PDB entry 7Q6C | X-ray diffraction, 2.29 A resolution | chains K and L of the 4 polymer chains in the assembly

== Chain K ==
Protein: kappa specific nanobody
Organism: Lama glama
Notes: antibody fragment or engineered binder
Amino-acid sequence (122 residues; row label = number of the first residue in the row):
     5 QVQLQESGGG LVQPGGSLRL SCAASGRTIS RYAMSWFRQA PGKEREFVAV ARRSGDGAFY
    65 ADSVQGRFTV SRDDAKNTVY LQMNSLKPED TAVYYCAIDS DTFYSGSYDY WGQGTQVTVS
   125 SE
Disulfides: Cys26-Cys100

== Chain L ==
Protein: CP010 light chain
Organism: Mus musculus
Amino-acid sequence (219 residues; row label = number of the first residue in the row):
     1 DVVLTQTPST LSVTPGQPAS ISCRSSQSLL NDVGNTYLYW YLQKPGQSPQ LLIYLVSDLG
    61 SGVPNRFSGS GSGTDFTLKI SRVEAEDVGI YYCMQASHAP YTFGQGTNLE IKRTVAAPSV
   121 FIFPPSDEQL KSGTASVVCL LNNFYPREAK VQWKVDNALQ SGNSQESVTE QDSKDSTYSL
   181 SSTLTLSKAD YEKHKVYACE VTHQGLSSPV TKSFNRGEC
Disulfides: Cys23-Cys93, Cys139-Cys199

== Chain K / chain L interface ==
Residue-residue contacts - 33 pairs, chain K then chain L:
  Ala37(K) - Gln204(L)
  Phe41(K) - Gln204(L)
  Phe41(K) - Leu206(L)
  Phe41(K) - Ser207(L)
  Arg49(K) - Ser207(L)
  Phe51(K) - Val115(L)  hydrophobic
  Phe51(K) - Gln204(L)
  Phe51(K) - Gly205(L)
  Val54(K) - Gln204(L)
  Arg56(K) - Pro146(L)
  Arg56(K) - Glu148(L)  salt bridge
  Arg56(K) - Gln204(L)  hydrogen bond
  Ala62(K) - Lys112(L)  hydrogen bond (backbone-side chain)
  Phe63(K) - Lys112(L)
  Phe63(K) - Val115(L)  hydrophobic
  Phe63(K) - Tyr145(L)
  Tyr64(K) - Thr114(L)
  Tyr64(K) - Val115(L)  hydrogen bond (backbone-backbone)
  Asp66(K) - Thr114(L)
  Gln69(K) - Thr114(L)
  Asp103(K) - Gln204(L)  hydrogen bond
  Phe107(K) - Glu148(L)
  Tyr108(K) - Glu148(L)
  Tyr108(K) - Gln204(L)
  Ser109(K) - Lys150(L)
  Ser109(K) - Thr202(L)  hydrogen bond (backbone-side chain)
  Ser109(K) - His203(L)  hydrogen bond (backbone-backbone)
  Ser109(K) - Gln204(L)
  Gly110(K) - Thr202(L)
  Gly110(K) - Gln204(L)
  Tyr112(K) - Gln204(L)  hydrogen bond (side chain-backbone)
  Tyr112(K) - Leu206(L)
  Trp115(K) - Ser207(L)
Other interface residues (no listed pair), chain K (20 interface residues in all): Ala65, Ser111
Other interface residues (no listed pair), chain L (14 interface residues in all): Ala149

== Summary ==
20 residues of chain K and 14 residues of chain L are in contact, with 7 hydrogen bonds and 1 salt bridge.
Polar contacts include Arg56(K)-Glu148(L), Arg56(K)-Gln204(L) and Ala62(K)-Lys112(L).
Chain K is kappa specific nanobody (Lama glama) and chain L is CP010 light chain (Mus musculus); the
structure, complement C6 FIM1-2 bound to CP010 antibody, was determined by X-ray diffraction.
